PDB entry 9H9I | electron microscopy, 3.20 A resolution | chains J and N of the 11 polymer chains in the assembly

== Chain J ==
Protein: Small ribosomal subunit protein uS10
Organism: Escherichia coli
Reference sequence: P0A7R5 (RS10_ECOLI); numbering as in UniProt (aligned over 1-103)
Amino-acid sequence (103 residues; numbered 1 to 103; the number before each row is that of its first residue):
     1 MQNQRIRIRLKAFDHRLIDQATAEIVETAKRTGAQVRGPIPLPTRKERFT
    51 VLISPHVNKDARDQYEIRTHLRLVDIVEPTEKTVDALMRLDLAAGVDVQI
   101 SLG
Unresolved in the structure: 1-2, 103

== Chain N ==
Protein: Small ribosomal subunit protein uS14
Organism: Escherichia coli
Reference sequence: P0AG59 (RS14_ECOLI); residue numbers follow UniProt; this construct covers 1-101
Amino-acid sequence (101 residues; numbered 1 to 101; the number before each row is that of its first residue):
     1 MAKQSMKAREVKRVALADKYFAKRAELKAIISDVNASDEDRWNAVLKLQT
    51 LPRDSSPSRQRNRCRQTGRPHGFLRKFGLSRIKVREAAMRGEIPGLKKAS
   101 W
Unresolved in the structure: 1

== Interface between chain J and chain N ==
Pairs across the interface (19; chain J residue first):
  Phe13(J) - Pro94(N)
  Arg48(J) - Trp101(N)
  Leu52(J) - Arg81(N)  hydrogen bond (backbone-side chain)
  Ile53(J) - Arg85(N)
  Ser54(J) - Arg81(N)  hydrogen bond (backbone-side chain)
  Pro55(J) - Arg81(N)  hydrogen bond (backbone-side chain)
  Asp63(J) - Lys98(N)  salt bridge
  Gln64(J) - Lys98(N)
  Gln64(J) - Ala99(N)  hydrogen bond (backbone-backbone)
  Gln64(J) - Trp101(N)
  Tyr65(J) - Arg85(N)
  Tyr65(J) - Leu96(N)  hydrophobic
  Tyr65(J) - Lys97(N)
  Tyr65(J) - Lys98(N)
  Tyr65(J) - Ala99(N)
  Glu66(J) - Leu96(N)
  Glu66(J) - Lys97(N)  hydrogen bond (backbone-backbone)
  Glu66(J) - Ala99(N)
  Ile67(J) - Leu96(N)  hydrophobic
Also at the interface, not in a pair above, chain J (13 interface residues in all): Phe49, Val51
Also at the interface, not in a pair above, chain N (13 interface residues in all): Leu74, Phe77, Ile82, Met89, Gly95

== In short ==
The chain J/chain N interface involves 13 residues from each chain, with 5 hydrogen bonds and 1 salt bridge.
Among the polar pairs are Asp63(J)-Lys98(N), Leu52(J)-Arg81(N) and Ser54(J)-Arg81(N).
Chain J is Small ribosomal subunit protein uS10 and chain N is Small ribosomal subunit protein uS14, both from
Escherichia coli; the structure, Complex 2 (HEAD) 30S-IF1-IF3-tRNA-GE81112, was determined by electron
microscopy (same publication as 9H8G, 9H9H, 9H9J, 9H9K, 9H9L, 9H9M and 9H9N).
